6N3P - chains E and F of the 12 polymer chains in the assembly; structure by X-ray diffraction, 2.50 A resolution.

== Chain E (and F) ==
Protein: 3-hydroxyacyl-[acyl-carrier-protein] dehydratase FabZ
Source organism: Escherichia coli
Notes: EC 4.2.1.59; chain F of this document is another copy of the same molecule, construct and numbering; everything in this record applies to it too
Reference sequence: B7MBG1 (FABZ_ECO45); residues 1-150 here = UniProt positions 1-150
Amino-acid sequence (154 residues; row label = number of the first residue in the row; numbers below 1 keep their minus sign (Ser-2 is residue -2)):
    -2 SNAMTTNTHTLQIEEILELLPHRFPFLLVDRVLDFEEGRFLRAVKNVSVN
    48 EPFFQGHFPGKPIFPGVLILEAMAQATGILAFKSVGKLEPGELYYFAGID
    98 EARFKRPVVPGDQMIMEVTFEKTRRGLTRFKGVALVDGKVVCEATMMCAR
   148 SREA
Unresolved in the structure: -2 to 4, 151
Differences from the reference sequence: expression tag (-2 to 0, 151)
Covalent attachments: compound XLN linked to His54
Ligand contacts:
  - XLN (N~3~-{(2R)-4-[(dihydroxyphosphanyl)oxy]-2-hydroxy-3,3-dimethylbutanoyl}-N-(3-{[(1Z)-pent-1-en-1-yl]sulfonyl}propyl)-beta-alaninamide), molecule 1: His19, Glu68, Leu90, Tyr91, Tyr92, Phe93, Ala146, Ser148, Glu150
  - XLN, molecule 2: Phe55, Ile60, Phe61, Pro62, Gly63, Val64, Phe101, Lys102, Arg103, Pro104
From the paper describing this entry:
  - catalytic residues: His54
  - binding site for XLN: His54, Tyr92
  - catalytic residues: Glu68 (from molecular simulation)

== Chain E / chain F interface ==
Pairs across the interface (53; chain E residue first):
  Pro18(E) - Phe55(F)  hydrophobic
  Pro18(E) - Pro56(F)
  His19(E) - Gly53(F)
  His19(E) - Phe55(F)
  Arg20(E) - Gly53(F)  hydrogen bond (backbone-backbone)
  Phe21(E) - Gln52(F)
  Phe21(E) - Gly53(F)
  Pro22(E) - Pro49(F)
  Pro22(E) - Gln52(F)
  Phe23(E) - Gly53(F)
  Phe23(E) - His54(F)
  Phe23(E) - Pro62(F)  hydrophobic
  Pro49(E) - Pro22(F)
  Gln52(E) - Phe21(F)
  Gln52(E) - Pro22(F)
  Gly53(E) - His19(F)
  Gly53(E) - Arg20(F)  hydrogen bond (backbone-backbone)
  Gly53(E) - Phe21(F)
  His54(E) - His19(F)
  His54(E) - Phe23(F)
  Phe55(E) - Pro18(F)  hydrophobic
  Phe55(E) - His19(F)
  Phe55(E) - Leu90(F)  hydrophobic
  Phe55(E) - Tyr91(F)
  Pro56(E) - Pro18(F)
  Lys58(E) - Leu90(F)
  Lys58(E) - Glu150(F)  salt bridge
  Pro62(E) - Phe23(F)  hydrophobic
  Val64(E) - Val64(F)
  Val64(E) - Glu68(F)
  Val64(E) - Phe93(F)  hydrophobic
  Leu67(E) - Ile96(F)  hydrophobic
  Glu68(E) - Val64(F)
  Leu90(E) - Phe55(F)  hydrophobic
  Tyr91(E) - Phe55(F)
  Phe93(E) - Val64(F)  hydrophobic
  Phe93(E) - Phe101(F)
  Ala94(E) - Phe101(F)  hydrogen bond (backbone-backbone)
  Gly95(E) - Ala99(F)
  Ile96(E) - Leu67(F)  hydrophobic
  Ile96(E) - Glu98(F)
  Ile96(E) - Ala99(F)  hydrogen bond (backbone-backbone)
  Asp97(E) - Ile96(F)
  Asp97(E) - Asp97(F)
  Asp97(E) - Glu98(F)
  Glu98(E) - Ile96(F)
  Ala99(E) - Gly95(F)
  Ala99(E) - Ile96(F)  hydrogen bond (backbone-backbone)
  Arg100(E) - Gly95(F)
  Arg100(E) - Ile96(F)
  Arg100(E) - Asp97(F)  salt bridge
  Phe101(E) - Phe93(F)
  Phe101(E) - Ala94(F)  hydrogen bond (backbone-backbone)
Interface residues without a listed pair, chain E (31 interface residues in all): Phe50, Leu65, Tyr92
Interface residues without a listed pair, chain F (34 interface residues in all): Phe50, Lys58, Ile60, Leu65, Glu89, Arg100, Pro104

== In short ==
Chain E and chain F form an interface of 31 and 34 residues respectively, with 6 hydrogen bonds and 2 salt
bridges. Among the polar pairs are Lys58(E)-Glu150(F), Arg100(E)-Asp97(F) and Arg20(E)-Gly53(F). Bound to
chain E: compound XLN. From the paper: catalytic residues His54(E) and Glu68(E); a binding site for XLN at
His54(E) and Tyr92(E).
Chain E and chain F are both 3-hydroxyacyl-[acyl-carrier-protein] dehydratase FabZ (Escherichia coli); the
structure, Crosslinked AcpP=FabZ complex from E. coli Type II FAS, was determined by X-ray diffraction.
